7RJB - chains G and F of the 10 polymer chains in the assembly; structure by electron microscopy, 3.20 A resolution.

# Chain G
Name: Cytochrome b-c1 complex subunit 7
Source organism: Candida albicans (strain SC5314 / ATCC MYA-2876)
Reference sequence: Q5ABS1 (Q5ABS1_CANAL); residues 1-127 here = UniProt positions 1-127
Amino-acid sequence (127 residues; numbered 1 to 127; the number before each row is that of its first residue):
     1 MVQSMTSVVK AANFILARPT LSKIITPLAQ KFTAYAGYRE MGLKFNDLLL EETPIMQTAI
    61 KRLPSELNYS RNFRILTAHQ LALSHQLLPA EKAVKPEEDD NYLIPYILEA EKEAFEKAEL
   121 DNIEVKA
Disordered / not traced: 1, 124-127

# Chain F
Name: Ubiquinol--cytochrome-c reductase subunit 8
Source organism: Candida albicans (strain SC5314 / ATCC MYA-2876)
Reference sequence: A0A1D8PHA2 (A0A1D8PHA2_CANAL); numbering as in UniProt (aligned over 1-95)
Amino-acid sequence (95 residues; row label = number of the first residue in the row):
     1 MAGAPHPHTY MGWWGSLGSP KQKYITQYTI SPYAAKPLKG AAYNAVFNTF RRTKNQFLYV
    61 AIPFVVVWSI WTRARDYNEY LYTKEGREEL ERVNV
Disordered / not traced: 1-8, 94-95

# Interface between chain G and chain F
Residue-residue contacts - 18 pairs, chain G then chain F:
  Tyr35(G) with Tyr59(F)
  Glu52(G) with Tyr10(F)
  Thr53(G) with Tyr10(F)
  Pro54(G) with Tyr10(F)
  Asn68(G) with Pro20(F)
  Tyr69(G) with Lys21(F); Lys23(F); Tyr24(F), hydrophobic
  Asn72(G) with Pro20(F); Lys21(F), hydrogen bond (side chain-backbone); Gln22(F)
  Phe73(G) with Ile25(F), hydrophobic
  Leu76(G) with Ile25(F), hydrophobic
  His85(G) with Asn48(F), hydrogen bond (backbone-side chain); Arg51(F), hydrogen bond (backbone-side chain); Arg52(F)
  Gln86(G) with Arg51(F)
  Leu87(G) with Arg51(F)
Other interface residues (no listed pair), chain G (15 interface residues in all): Gln57, Ile60, Arg71
Other interface residues (no listed pair), chain F (12 interface residues in all): Gln27

# Summary
15 residues of chain G face 12 of chain F across their interface, with 3 hydrogen bonds. Among the polar pairs
are Asn72(G)-Lys21(F), His85(G)-Asn48(F) and His85(G)-Arg51(F).
Chain G is Cytochrome b-c1 complex subunit 7 and chain F is Ubiquinol--cytochrome-c reductase subunit 8, both
from Candida albicans (strain SC5314 / ATCC MYA-2876); the structure, Complex III2 from Candida albicans,
inhibitor free, Rieske head domain in b position, was determined by electron microscopy (same publication as
7RJA, 7RJC, 7RJD and 7RJE).
